7VGS - chains A and C of the 6 polymer chains in the assembly; structure by electron microscopy, 2.80 A resolution.

Chain A:
Protein: Membrane protein
Source organism: Severe acute respiratory syndrome coronavirus 2
UniProtKB: P0DTC5 (VME1_SARS2); numbering as in UniProt (aligned over 1-222)
Chain sequence (246 residues; row label = number of the first residue in the row; numbers below 1 keep their minus sign (Met-23 is residue -23)):
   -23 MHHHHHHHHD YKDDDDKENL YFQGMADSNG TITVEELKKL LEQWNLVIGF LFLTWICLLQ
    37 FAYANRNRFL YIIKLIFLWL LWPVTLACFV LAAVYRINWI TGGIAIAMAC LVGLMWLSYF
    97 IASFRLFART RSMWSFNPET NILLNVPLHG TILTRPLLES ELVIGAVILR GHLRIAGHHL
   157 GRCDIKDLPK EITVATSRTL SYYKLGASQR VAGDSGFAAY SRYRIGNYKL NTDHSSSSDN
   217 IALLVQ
Not modelled in the structure: -23 to 8, 205-222
Differences from the reference sequence: expression tag (-23 to 0)
UniProt features mapped onto this chain:
  - glycosylation: Asn5 (N-linked (GlcNAc...) asparagine)
  - natural variant: Asp3 (D3G: In strain: Omicron/BA.1; D3N: In strain: Omicron/BA.5, Omicron/BQ.1.1), Gln19 (Q19E: In strain: Omicron/BA.1, Omicron/BA.2 and 7 more), Ala63 (A63T: In strain: Omicron/BA.1, Omicron/BA.2 and 7 more), Ile82 (I82T: In strain: Eta/B.1.525 and Delta/B.1.617.2)
  - mutagenesis: Arg42 to Arg44 (Partial loss of N-RNA binding)
Reported in the primary citation:
  - self-association interface (contacts with another copy of this molecule): Val139, Ile140, Ala142, Val143, Leu145, Val187, Phe193, Ala195
  - contacts within the chain: Tyr47-Glu115 (hydrogen bond), Tyr95-Phe112 (hydrogen bond)
  - conformationally variable residues: Glu115

Chain C:
Protein: YN7717_9 Fab light chain
Source organism: Mus musculus
Notes: antibody fragment or engineered binder
Chain sequence (218 residues; numbered 1 to 218; the number before each row is that of its first residue):
     1 DIVMTQSPAS LAVSLGQRAT ISCKASQSID YDGDNYMNWY QQKPGQPPKL LIYTTSNLES
    61 GIPARFSGSG SGTDFTLNIH PVEEGDAATY YCQQNNEDPY TFGGGTKLEI KRADAAPTVS
   121 IFPPSSEQLT SGGASVVCFL NNFYPKDINV KWKIDGSERQ NGVLNSWTDQ DSKDSTYSMS
   181 STLTLTKDEY ERHNSYTCEA THKTSTSPIV KSFNRNEC
Disulfides: Cys23-Cys92, Cys138-Cys198

Interface between chain A and chain C:
Residue-residue contacts (17; chain A residue first):
  Leu138(A) - Asp34(C)
  Leu138(A) - Tyr36(C)
  Lys180(A) - Leu50(C)
  Ser197(A) - Tyr53(C)  hydrogen bond
  Arg198(A) - Asp32(C)  salt bridge
  Arg198(A) - Tyr36(C)  hydrogen bond
  Arg198(A) - Thr54(C)  hydrogen bond (backbone-side chain)
  Tyr199(A) - Tyr36(C)
  Tyr199(A) - Thr54(C)
  Arg200(A) - Asn95(C)
  Arg200(A) - Tyr100(C)
  Ile201(A) - Asp32(C)
  Ile201(A) - Tyr36(C)  hydrophobic
  Ile201(A) - Asn95(C)
  Ile201(A) - Tyr100(C)
  Gly202(A) - Tyr100(C)
  Asn203(A) - Asn96(C)
Interface residues without a listed pair, chain C (11 interface residues in all): Asn38, Asp98

Summary:
Chain A and chain C form an interface of 9 and 11 residues respectively, with 3 hydrogen bonds and 1 salt
bridge. Among the polar pairs are Arg198(A)-Asp32(C), Ser197(A)-Tyr53(C) and Arg198(A)-Tyr36(C). From the
paper: conformational variability at Glu115(A); a self-association interface involving Val139(A), Ile140(A)
and Ala142(A) among others.
Chain A is Membrane protein (Severe acute respiratory syndrome coronavirus 2) and chain C is YN7717_9 Fab
light chain (Mus musculus); the structure, SARS-CoV-2 M protein dimer (short form) in complex with YN7717_9
Fab, was determined by electron microscopy together with 7VGR from the same study.
